Entry 4TW5 (X-ray diffraction, 2.37 A resolution); this record covers chains B and C of the 4 polymer chains in the assembly.

# Chain B (and C)
Name: Eps1p
Source organism: Saccharomyces cerevisiae
Notes: EC 5.4.3.1; chain C of this document is another copy of the same molecule, construct and numbering; everything in this record applies to it too
UniProtKB: C7GJH6 (C7GJH6_YEAS2); numbering as in UniProt (aligned over 28-295)
Sequence (272 residues; row label = number of the first residue in the row):
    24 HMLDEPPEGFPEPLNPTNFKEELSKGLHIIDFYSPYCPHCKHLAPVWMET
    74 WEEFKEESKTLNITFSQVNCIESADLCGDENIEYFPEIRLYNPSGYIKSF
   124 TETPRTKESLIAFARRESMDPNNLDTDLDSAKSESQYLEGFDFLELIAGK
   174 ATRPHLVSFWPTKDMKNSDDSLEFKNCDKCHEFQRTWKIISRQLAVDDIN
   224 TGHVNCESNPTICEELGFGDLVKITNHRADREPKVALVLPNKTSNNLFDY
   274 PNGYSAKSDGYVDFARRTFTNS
Disordered / not traced: 24-28, 293-295
Differences from the reference sequence: expression tag (24-27)
Disulfide bonds: C60-C63, C93-C100, C200-C203, C229-C236

# Chain B / chain C interface
Pairs across the interface - 19 pairs, chain B then chain C:
  E162(B) - P233(C)
  E162(B) - T234(C)  hydrogen bond
  F164(B) - F164(C)
  F164(B) - L167(C)  hydrophobic
  F164(B) - I235(C)  hydrophobic
  L167(B) - E162(C)
  L167(B) - F164(C)  hydrophobic
  E168(B) - F164(C)
  E230(B) - K186(C)
  S231(B) - E230(C)
  S231(B) - S231(C)
  N232(B) - S231(C)
  P233(B) - K186(C)
  P233(B) - S231(C)
  T234(B) - Y160(C)  hydrogen bond
  T234(B) - E162(C)  hydrogen bond
  T234(B) - K189(C)
  I235(B) - E162(C)
  E237(B) - K189(C)  salt bridge
Also at the interface, not in a pair above, chain B (15 interface residues in all): Y160, A171, K173, E238
Also at the interface, not in a pair above, chain C (13 interface residues in all): G163, N232

# Summary
15 residues of chain B face 13 of chain C across their interface; the contacts include 3 hydrogen bonds and 1
salt bridge. Among the polar pairs are E237(B)-K189(C), E162(B)-T234(C) and T234(B)-Y160(C).
Chain B and chain C are both Eps1p (Saccharomyces cerevisiae); the structure, Structure Of the First Two
Thioredoxin Domains of Saccharomyces cerevisiae Eps1p, was determined by X-ray diffraction together with 4TVE
from the same study.
